9G09 - chains B and A; structure by electron microscopy, 3.40 A resolution.

Chain B:
Name: E3 ubiquitin-protein ligase IpaH2.5
From: Shigella flexneri 5a str. M90T
Notes: EC 2.3.2.27
UniProtKB: A0A0H2USC0 (IPA25_SHIFL); numbering as in UniProt (aligned over 1-563)
Amino-acid sequence (563 residues; row label = number of the first residue in the row):
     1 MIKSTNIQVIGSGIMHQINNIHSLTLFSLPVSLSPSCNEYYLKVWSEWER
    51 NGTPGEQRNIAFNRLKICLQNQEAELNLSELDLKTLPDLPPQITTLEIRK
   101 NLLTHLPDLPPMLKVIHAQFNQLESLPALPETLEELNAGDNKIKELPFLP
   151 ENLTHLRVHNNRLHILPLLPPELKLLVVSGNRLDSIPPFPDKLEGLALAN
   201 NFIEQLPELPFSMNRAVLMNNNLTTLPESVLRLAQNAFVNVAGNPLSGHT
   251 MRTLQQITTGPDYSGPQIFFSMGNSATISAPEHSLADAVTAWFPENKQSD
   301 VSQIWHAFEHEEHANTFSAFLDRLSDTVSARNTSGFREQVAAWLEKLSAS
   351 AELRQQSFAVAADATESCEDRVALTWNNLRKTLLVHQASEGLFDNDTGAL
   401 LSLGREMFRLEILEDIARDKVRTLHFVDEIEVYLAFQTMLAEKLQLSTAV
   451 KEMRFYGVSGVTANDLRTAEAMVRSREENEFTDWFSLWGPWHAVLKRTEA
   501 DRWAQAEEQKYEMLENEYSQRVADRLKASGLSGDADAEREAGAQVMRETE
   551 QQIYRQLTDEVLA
Not modelled in the structure: 1-36, 274-563
UniProt features mapped onto this chain:
  - region: Ser271 to Pro281 (Linker)
  - active site: Cys368 (Glycyl thioester intermediate)
  - mutagenesis: Cys368 (C368S: Abolished E3 ubiquitin-protein ligase activity and ability to ubiquitinate host RNF31/HOIP)
What the authors report for this chain:
  - mutagenesis - C368A: abolished catalytic activity with E3 ubiquitin-protein ligase RNF213 (chain A)

Chain A:
Name: E3 ubiquitin-protein ligase RNF213
From: Homo sapiens
Notes: EC 2.3.2.27, 3.6.4.-, 2.3.2.-; engineered mutation(s): D1045N
UniProtKB: Q63HN8 (RN213_HUMAN); residues 1-5207 here = UniProt positions 1-5207
Amino-acid sequence (5247 residues; each row starts with the number of its first residue; numbers below 1 keep their minus sign (Met-39 is residue -39)):
   -39 MASWSHPQFEKGSAGSAAGSGAGWSHPQFEKENLYFQAMSMECPSCQHVS
    11 KEETPKFCSQCGERLPPAAPIADSENNNSTMASASEGEMECGQELKEEGG
    61 PCLFPGSDSWQENPEEPCSKASWTVQESKKKKRKKKKKGNKSASSELASL
   111 PLSPASPCHLTLLSNPWPQDTALPHSQAQQSGPTGQPSQPPGTATTPLEG
   161 DGLSAPTEVGDSPLQAQALGEAGVATGSEAQSSPQFQDHTEGEDQDASIP
   211 SGGRGLSQEGTGPPTSAGEGHSRTEDAAQELLLPESKGGSSEPGTELQTT
   261 EQQAGASASMAVDAVAEPANAVKGAGKEMKEKTQRMKQPPATTPPFKTHC
   311 QEAETKTKDEMAAAEEKVGKNEQGEPEDLKKPEGKNRSAAAVKNEKEQKN
   361 QEADVQEVKASTLSPGGGVTVFFHAIISLHFPFNPDLHKVFIRGGEEFGE
   411 SKWDSNICELHYTRDLGHDRVLVEGIVCISKKHLDKYIPYKYVIYNGESF
   461 EYEFIYKHQQKKGEYVNRCLFIKSSLLGSGDWHQYYDIVYMKPHGRLQKV
   511 MNHITDGPRKDLVKGKQIAAALMLDSTFSILQTWDTINLNSFFTQFEQFC
   561 FVLQQPMIYEGQAQLWTDLQYREKEVKRYLWQHLKKHVVPLPDGKSTDFL
   611 PVDCPVRSKLKTGLIVLFVVEKIELLLEGSLDWLCHLLTSDASSPDEFHR
   661 DLSHILGIPQSWRLYLVNLCQRCMDTRTYTWLGALPVLHCCMELAPRHKD
   711 AWRQPEDTWAALEGLSFSPFREQMLDTSSLLQFMREKQHLLSIDEPLFRS
   761 WFSLLPLSHLVMYMENFIEHLGRFPAHILDCLSGIYYRLPGLEQVLNTQD
   811 VQDVQNVQNILEMLLRLLDTYRDKIPEEALSPSYLTVCLKLHEAICSSTK
   861 LLKFYELPALSAEIVCRMIRLLSLVDSAGQRDETGNNSVQTVFQGTLAAT
   911 KRWLREVFTKNMLTSSGASFTYVKEIEVWRRLVEIQFPAEHGWKESLLGD
   961 MEWRLTKEEPLSQITAYCNSCWDTKGLEDSVAKTFEKCIIEAVSSACQSQ
  1011 TSILQGFSYSDLRKFGIVLSAVITKSWPRTADNFNDILKHLLTLADVKHV
  1061 FRLCGTDEKILANVTEDAKRLIAVADSVLTKVVGDLLSGTILVGQLELII
  1111 KHKNQFLDIWQLREKSLSPQDEQCAVEEALDWRREELLLLKKEKRCVDSL
  1161 LKMCGNVKHLIQVDFGVLAVRHSQDLSSKRLNDTVTVRLSTSSNSQRATH
  1211 YHLSSQVQEMAGKIDLLRDSHIFQLFWREAAEPLSEPKEDQEAAELLSEP
  1261 EEESERHILELEEVYDYLYQPSYRKFIKLHQDLKSGEVTLAEIDVIFKDF
  1311 VNKYTDLDSELKIMCTVDHQDQRDWIKDRVEQIKEYHHLHQAVHAAKVIL
  1361 QVKESLGLNGDFSVLNTLLNFTDNFDDFRRETLDQINQELIQAKKLLQDI
  1411 SEARCKGLQALSLRKEFICWVREALGGINELKVFVDLASISAGENDIDVD
  1461 RVACFHDAVQGYASLLFKLDPSVDFSAFMKHLKKLWKALDKDQYLPRKLC
  1511 DSARNLEWLKTVNESHGSVERSSLTLATAINQRGIYVIQAPKGGQKISPD
  1561 TVLHLILPESPGSHEESREYSLEEVKELLNKLMLMSGKKDRNNTEVERFS
  1611 EVFCSVQRLSQAFIDLHSAGNMLFRTWIAMAYCSPKQGVSLQMDFGLDLV
  1661 TELKEGGDVTELLAALCRQMEHFLDSWKRFVTQKRMEHFYLNFYTAEQLV
  1711 YLSTELRKQPPSDAALTMLSFIKSNCTLRDVLRASVGCGSEAARYRMRRV
  1761 MEELPLMLLSEFSLVDKLRIIMEQSMRCLPAFLPDCLDLETLGHCLAHLA
  1811 GMGGSPVERCLPRGLQVGQPNLVVCGHSEVLPAALAVYMQTPSQPLPTYD
  1861 EVLLCTPATTFEEVALLLRRCLTLGSLGHKVYSLLFADQLSYEVARQAEE
  1911 LFHNLCTQQHREDYQLVMVCDGDWEHCYLPSAFSQHKVFVTPQAPLEAIQ
  1961 AYLAGHYRVPKQTLSAAAVFNDRLCVGIVASERAGVGKSLYVKRLHDKMK
  2011 MQLNVKNVPLKTIRLIDPQVDESRVLGALLPFLDAQYQKVPVLFHLDVTS
  2061 SVQTGIWVFLFKLLILQYLMDINGKMWLRNPCHLYIVEILERRTSVPSRS
  2111 SSALRTRVPQFSFLDIFPKVTCRPPKEVIDMELSALRSDTEPGMDLWEFC
  2161 SETFQRPYQYLRRFNQNQDLDTFQYQEGSVEGTPEECLQHFLFHCGVINP
  2211 SWSELRNFARFLNYQLRDCEASLFCNPSFIGDTLRGFKKFVVTFMIFMAR
  2261 DFATPSLHTSDQSPGKHMVTMDGVREEDLAPFSLRKRWESEPHPYVFFND
  2311 DHTTMTFIGFHLQPNINGSVDAISHLTGKVIKRDVMTRDLYQGLLLQRVP
  2361 FNVDFDKLPRHKKLERLCLTLGIPQATDPDKTYELTTDNMLKILAIEMRF
  2411 RCGIPVIIMGETGCGKTRLIKFLSDLRRGGTNADTIKLVKVHGGTTADMI
  2461 YSRVREAENVAFANKDQHQLDTILFFDEANTTEAISCIKEVLCDHMVDGQ
  2511 PLAEDSGLHIIAACNPYRKHSEEMICRLESAGLGYRVSMEETADRLGSIP
  2561 LRQLVYRVHALPPSLIPLVWDFGQLSDVAEKLYIQQIVQRLVESISLDEN
  2611 GTRVITEVLCASQGFMRKTEDECSFVSLRDVERCVKVFRWFHEHSAMLLA
  2661 QLNAFLSKSSVSKNHTERDPVLWSLMLAIGVCYHASLEKKDSYRKAIARF
  2711 FPKPYDDSRLLLDEITRAQDLFLDGVPLRKTIAKNLALKENVFMMVVCIE
  2761 LKIPLFLVGKPGSSKSLAKTIVADAMQGPAAYSDLFRSLKQVHLVSFQCS
  2811 PHSTPQGIISTFRQCARFQQGKDLQQYVSVVVLDEVGLAEDSPKMPLKTL
  2861 HPLLEDGCIEDDPAPHKKVGFVGISNWALDPAKMNRGIFVSRGSPNETEL
  2911 IESAKGICSSDILVQDRVQGYFASFAKAYETVCKRQDKEFFGLRDYYSLI
  2961 KMVFAAAKASNRKPSPQDIAQAVLRNFSGKDDIQALDIFLANLPEAKCSE
  3011 EVSPMQLIKQNIFGPSQKVPGGEQEDAESRYLLVLTKNYVALQILQQTFF
  3061 EGDQQPEIIFGSGFPKDQEYTQLCRNINRVKICMETGKMVLLLNLQNLYE
  3111 SLYDALNQYYVHLGGQKYVDLGLGTHRVKCRVHPNFRLIVIEEKDVVYKH
  3161 FPIPLINRLEKHYLDINTVLEKWQKSIVEELCAWVEKFINVKAHHFQKRH
  3211 KYSPSDVFIGYHSDACASVVLQVIERQGPRALTEELHQKVSEEAKSILLN
  3261 CATPDAVVRLSAYSLGGFAAEWLSQEYFHRQRHNSFADFLQAHLHTADLE
  3311 RHAIFTEITTFSRLLTSHDCEILESEVTGRAPKPTLLWLQQFDTEYSFLK
  3361 EVRNCLTNTAKCKILIFQTDFEDGIRSAQLIASAKYSVINEINKIRENED
  3411 RIFVYFITKLSRVGRGTAYVGFHGGLWQSVHIDDLRRSTLMVSDVTRLQH
  3461 VTISQLFAPGDLPELGLEHRAEDGHEEAMETEASTSGEVAEVAEEAMETE
  3511 SSEKVGKETSELGGSDVSILDTTRLLRSCVQSAVGMLRDQNESCTRNMRR
  3561 VVLLLGLLNEDDACHASFLRVSKMRLSVFLKKQEESQFHPLEWLAREACN
  3611 QDALQEAGTFRHTLWKRVQGAVTPLLASMISFIDRDGNLELLTRPDTPPW
  3661 ARDLWMFIFSDTMLLNIPLVMNNERHKGEMAYIVVQNHMNLSENASNNVP
  3711 FSWKIKDYLEELWVQAQYITDAEGLPKKFVDIFQQTPLGRFLAQLHGEPQ
  3761 QELLQCYLKDFILLTMRVSTEEELKFLQMALWSCTRKLKAASEAPEEEVS
  3811 LPWVHLAYQRFRSRLQNFSRILTIYPQVLHSLMEARWNHELAGCEMTLDA
  3861 FAAMACTEMLTRNTLKPSPQAWLQLVKNLSMPLELICSDEHMQGSGSLAQ
  3911 AVIREVRAQWSRIFSTALFVEHVLLGTESRVPELQGLVTEHVFLLDKCLR
  3961 ENSDVKTHGPFEAVMRTLCECKETASKTLSRFGIQPCSICLGDAKDPVCL
  4011 PCDHVHCLRCLRAWFASEQMICPYCLTALPDEFSPAVSQAHREAIEKHAR
  4061 FRQMCNSFFVDLVSTICFKDNAPPEKEVIESLLSLLFVQKGRLRDAAQRH
  4111 CEHTKSLSPFNDVVDKTPVIRSVILKLLLKYSFHDVKDYIQEYLTLLKKK
  4161 AFITEDKTELYMLFINCLEDSILEKTSAYSRNDELNHLEEEGRFLKAYSP
  4211 ASRGREPANEASVEYLQEVARIRLCLDRAADFLSEPEGGPEMAKEKQCYL
  4261 QQVKQFCIRVENDWHRVYLVRKLSSQRGMEFVQGLSKPGRPHQWVFPKDV
  4311 VKQQGLRQDHPGQMDRYLVYGDEYKALRDAVAKAVLECKPLGIKTALKAC
  4361 KTPQSQQSAYFLLTLFREVAILYRSHNASLHPTPEQCEAVSKFIGECKIL
  4411 SPPDISRFATSLVDNSVPLLRAGPSDSNLDGTVTEMAIHAAAVLLCGQNE
  4461 LLEPLKNLAFSPATMAHAFLPTMPEDLLAQARRWKGLERVHWYTCPNGHP
  4511 CSVGECGRPMEQSICIDCHAPIGGIDHKPRDGFHLVKDKADRTQTGHVLG
  4561 NPQRRDVVTCDRGLPPVVFLLIRLLTHLALLLGASQSSQALINIIKPPVR
  4611 DPKGFLQQHILKDLEQLAKMLGHSADETIGVVHLVLRRLLQEQHQLSSRR
  4661 LLNFDTELSTKEMRNNWEKEIAAVISPELEHLDKTLPTMNNLISQDKRIS
  4711 SNPVAKIIYGDPVTFLPHLPRKSVVHCSKIWSCRKRITVEYLQHIVEQKN
  4761 GKERVPILWHFLQKEAELRLVKFLPEILALQRDLVKQFQNVQQVEYSSIR
  4811 GFLSKHSSDGLRQLLHNRITVFLSTWNKLRRSLETNGEINLPKDYCSTDL
  4861 DLDTEFEILLPRRRGLGLCATALVSYLIRLHNEIVYAVEKLSKENNSYSV
  4911 DAAEVTELHVISYEVERDLTPLILSNCQYQVEEGRETVQEFDLEKIQRQI
  4961 VSRFLQGKPRLSLKGIPTLVYRHDWNYEHLFMDIKNKMAQDSLPSSVISA
  5011 ISGQLQSYSDACEVLSVVEVTLGFLSTAGGDPNMQLNVYTQDILQMGDQT
  5061 IHVLKALNRCQLKHTIALWQFLSAHKSEQLLRLHKEPFGEISSRYKADLS
  5111 PENAKLLSTFLNQTGLDAFLLELHEMIILKLKNPQTQTEERFRPQWSLRD
  5161 TLVSYMQTKESEILPEMASQFPEEILLASCVSVWKTAAVLKWNREMR
Not modelled in the structure: -39 to 377, 470-474, 504-516, 601-617, 883-897, 1128-1133, 1239-1267, 2105-2117, 2143-2146, 2269-2290, 2671-2676, 3026-3033, 3203-3207, 3383-3385, 3469-3527, 3682-3691, 3844-3853, 4100-4111, 4211-4216, 4247-4251, 4315-4320, 4432-4439, 4493-4500, 4513-4524, 4532-4550
Sequence notes: initiating methionine (-39); expression tag (-38 to 0)
UniProt features mapped onto this chain:
  - zinc finger: Cys3997 to Leu4036 (RING-type), Met4483 to Thr4555 (RZ-type)
  - active site: Cys4516 (Nucleophile)
  - binding site (ATP): Gly1995 to Leu2000, Glu2098, Asp2155, Arg2216, Lys2499, Ser2574
  - binding site (Zn(2+)): Cys3997, Cys4000, Cys4012, His4014, Cys4017, Cys4020, Cys4032, Cys4035, Cys4505, His4509, Cys4525, Cys4528
  - modified residue (Phosphoserine): Ser208, Ser217, Ser1258, Ser2273
  - cross-link: Lys1151 (Glycyl lysine isopeptide (Lys-Gly) (interchain with G-Cter in SUMO2))
  - natural variant: Cys118 (C118R: Rare variant detected in a patient with Moyamoya disease in Caucasian population), Leu133 (L133M: Rare variant detected in a patient with Moyamoya disease in Caucasian population), Ile209 (I209N: Rare variant detected in a patient with Moyamoya disease in Caucasian population), Pro395 (P395L: Rare variant detected in a patient with Moyamoya disease in Caucasian population), Ala529 (deletion: Rare variant detected in a sporadic case of Moyamoya disease in Caucasian population), Glu996 (E996K: Rare variant detected in cases of Moyamoya disease in East Asian populations), Ala1135 (A1135V: Rare variant detected in a patient with Moyamoya disease in Caucasian population), Ala1622 (A1622V: Rare variant detected in a sporadic case of Moyamoya disease in East Asian population), Thr1705 (T1705K: Rare variant detected in a patient with Moyamoya disease in Caucasian population), Pro1721 (P1721L: Rare variant detected in a patient with Moyamoya disease in Caucasian population), Ala1844 (A1844T: Rare variant detected in a patient with Moyamoya disease in Caucasian population), Arg3846 (R3846H: Rare variant detected in a patient with Moyamoya disease in Caucasian population), 49 further natural variant entries in UniProt
  - mutagenesis: Lys2426 (K2426A: Impaired ATP-binding leading to decreased ATPase activity; abolished ubiquitination of lipopolysaccharide. In mutant A1A2; abolished ATP-binding and localization to lipid droplets ...), Glu2488 (E2488A: Decreased ATPase activity; abolished ubiquitination of lipopolysaccharide. In mutant B1B2; abolished ATPase activity and localization to lipid droplets; when associated with A-2845 ...), Lys2775 (K2775A: Impaired ATP-binding leading to decreased ATPase activity; abolished ubiquitination of lipopolysaccharide. In mutant A1A2; abolished ATP-binding and localization to lipid droplets ...), Glu2845 (E2845A: Decreased ATPase activity; abolished ubiquitination of lipopolysaccharide. In mutant B1B2; abolished ATPase activity and localization to lipid droplets; when associated with A-2488), His4509 (H4509A: Abolished ability to ubiquitinate lipopolysaccharide)
Ion coordination: Mg2+: Ser1999, Glu2098 (together with ATP); Zn2+ site 1: Cys4000, Lys4005, Cys4020; Zn2+ site 2: His4014, Cys4032, Cys4035; Zn2+ site 3: Cys4525, Ile4526
Small-molecule neighbours: ATP (adenosine-5'-triphosphate): Ala1994, Gly1995, Val1996, Gly1997, Lys1998, Ser1999, Leu2000, Glu2098, Gly2153, Met2154, Asp2155, Glu2158, Phe2164, Trp2212, Ser2213, Arg2216, Lys2499, Asp2504, Ser2574
What the authors report for this chain:
  - mutagenesis - H4509A: abolished catalytic activity

How chain B and chain A interact:
Residue-residue contacts (22):
  Lys100(B) with Arg3991(A)
  Phe120(B) with Arg3991(A); Phe3992(A), hydrophobic
  Asp140(B) with Phe3992(A)
  Arg157(B) with Cys4035(A), hydrogen bond (side chain-backbone)
  His159(B) with Tyr4034(A)
  Asn160(B) with Tyr4034(A), hydrogen bond
  Val177(B) with Tyr4034(A); Leu4036(A), hydrophobic
  Ser179(B) with Tyr4034(A)
  Gly180(B) with Tyr4034(A)
  Ala197(B) with Leu4036(A), hydrophobic
  Asn200(B) with Ser3998(A); Tyr4034(A)
  Arg215(B) with Ile4031(A)
  Asn220(B) with Ile3999(A); Leu4001(A)
  Asn236(B) with Glu4028(A)
  Phe238(B) with Trp4024(A), hydrophobic; Glu4028(A), hydrogen bond (backbone-side chain); Gln4029(A)
  Gly273(B) with Arg4019(A), hydrogen bond (backbone-side chain)
Other interface residues (no listed pair), chain B (21 interface residues in all): Leu175, Val217, Met219, Ala237, Asn240
Other interface residues (no listed pair), chain A (16 interface residues in all): Gly3993, Gln3995, Pro4033
From the paper, about this interface:
  - pairs named by the authors: Phe120(B)-Phe3992(A) (hydrophobic contact), Arg157(B)-Cys4035(A) (hydrogen bond), Val177(B)-Leu4036(A) (hydrophobic contact)

In short:
21 residues of chain B and 16 residues of chain A are in contact, with 4 hydrogen bonds. Polar pairs include
Arg157(B)-Cys4035(A), Asn160(B)-Tyr4034(A) and Phe238(B)-Glu4028(A). The paper describes hydrophobic contacts
between Phe120(B) and Phe3992(A) and Val177(B) and Leu4036(A); a hydrogen bond between Arg157(B) and
Cys4035(A). The paper reports that C368A of chain B abolishes catalytic activity with E3 ubiquitin-protein
ligase RNF213 (chain A); H4509A of chain A abolishes catalytic activity.
Chain B is E3 ubiquitin-protein ligase IpaH2.5 (Shigella flexneri 5a str. M90T) and chain A is E3
ubiquitin-protein ligase RNF213 (Homo sapiens); the structure, Structure of human RNF213 bound to the secreted
effector IpaH2.5 from Shigella flexneri, was determined by electron microscopy, deposited together with 9G08.
